PDB entry 7TWU | X-ray diffraction, 2.10 A resolution | chains A and B

== Chain A (and B) ==
Name: Phenylethanolamine N-methyltransferase
From: Homo sapiens
Notes: EC 2.1.1.28; chain B of this document is another copy of the same molecule, construct and numbering; everything in this record applies to it too
UniProt: P11086 (PNMT_HUMAN); residue numbers follow UniProt; this construct covers 1-282
Sequence (294 residues; each row starts with the number of its first residue; numbers below 1 keep their minus sign (His-11 is residue -11)):
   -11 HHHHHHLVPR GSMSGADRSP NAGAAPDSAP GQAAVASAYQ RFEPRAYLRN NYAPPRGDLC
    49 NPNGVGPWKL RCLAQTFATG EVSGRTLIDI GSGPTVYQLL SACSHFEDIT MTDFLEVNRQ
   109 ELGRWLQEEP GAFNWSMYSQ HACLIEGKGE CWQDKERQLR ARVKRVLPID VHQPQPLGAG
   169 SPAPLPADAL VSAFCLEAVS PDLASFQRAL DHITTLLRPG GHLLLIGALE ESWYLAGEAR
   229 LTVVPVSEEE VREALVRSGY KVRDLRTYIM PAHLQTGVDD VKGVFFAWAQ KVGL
Disordered / not traced: -11 to 20, 281-282 (chain B: -11 to 14, 281-282)
Sequence notes: expression tag (-11 to 0)
Ligand contacts:
  - Cd2+ (CD): Asn39, Arg44, Lys57, Phe182
  - S-adenosylhomocysteine (SAH): Tyr27, Phe30, Tyr35, Tyr40, Gly79, Ser80, Gly81, Thr83, Tyr85, Gln86, Asp101, Phe102, Leu103, Asn106, Ile157, Asp158, Val159, His160, Ala181, Phe182, Cys183, Val187, Tyr222

== How chain A and chain B interact ==
Contacting residue pairs (14):
  Leu217(A) with Ile257(B), hydrophobic
  Glu236(A) with Arg254(B); Thr255(B), hydrogen bond (side chain-backbone)
  Glu237(A) with Trp56(B), hydrogen bond; Arg59(B), salt bridge; Arg254(B), salt bridge
  Arg240(A) with Arg254(B)
  Arg254(A) with Glu236(B); Glu237(B), salt bridge; Arg240(B)
  Thr255(A) with Glu236(B), hydrogen bond (backbone-side chain); Thr255(B)
  Ile257(A) with Leu217(B), hydrophobic
  Lys270(A) with Ile257(B)
Also at the interface, not in a pair above, chain A (11 interface residues in all): Asp252, Leu253, Gly271
Also at the interface, not in a pair above, chain B (13 interface residues in all): Asp252, Leu253, Lys270, Gly271
Cross-chain cystine bridges: Cys48(A)-Cys139(B), Cys139(A)-Cys48(B)

== Summary ==
11 residues of chain A face 13 of chain B across their interface; the contacts include 2 disulfide bonds, 3
hydrogen bonds and 3 salt bridges. Polar pairs include Glu237(A)-Arg59(B), Glu237(A)-Arg254(B) and
Glu236(A)-Thr255(B). Chain A binds S-adenosylhomocysteine and Cd2+.
Chain A and chain B are both Phenylethanolamine N-methyltransferase (Homo sapiens); the structure, Crystal
structure of human phenylethanolamine N-methyltransferase (PNMT) in complex with
(2S)-2-amino-4-(((5-(6-amino-9H-purin-9-yl)-3,4-dihydroxytetrahydrofuran-2-yl)methyl)(4-(7,8-dichloro-1,2,3,4-tetrahydroisoquinolin-4-yl)butyl)amino)butanoic
acid and AdoHcy (SAH), was determined by X-ray diffraction (same publication as 7TX2).
